Entry 7KHE (electron microscopy, 3.58 A resolution); this record covers chains C and F of the 9 polymer chains in the assembly.

Chain C:
Name: DNA-directed RNA polymerase subunit beta
Organism: Escherichia coli (strain K12)
Notes: EC 2.7.7.6
UniProtKB: P0A8V2 (RPOB_ECOLI); residue numbers follow UniProt; this construct covers 1-1342
Sequence (1342 residues; row label = number of the first residue in the row):
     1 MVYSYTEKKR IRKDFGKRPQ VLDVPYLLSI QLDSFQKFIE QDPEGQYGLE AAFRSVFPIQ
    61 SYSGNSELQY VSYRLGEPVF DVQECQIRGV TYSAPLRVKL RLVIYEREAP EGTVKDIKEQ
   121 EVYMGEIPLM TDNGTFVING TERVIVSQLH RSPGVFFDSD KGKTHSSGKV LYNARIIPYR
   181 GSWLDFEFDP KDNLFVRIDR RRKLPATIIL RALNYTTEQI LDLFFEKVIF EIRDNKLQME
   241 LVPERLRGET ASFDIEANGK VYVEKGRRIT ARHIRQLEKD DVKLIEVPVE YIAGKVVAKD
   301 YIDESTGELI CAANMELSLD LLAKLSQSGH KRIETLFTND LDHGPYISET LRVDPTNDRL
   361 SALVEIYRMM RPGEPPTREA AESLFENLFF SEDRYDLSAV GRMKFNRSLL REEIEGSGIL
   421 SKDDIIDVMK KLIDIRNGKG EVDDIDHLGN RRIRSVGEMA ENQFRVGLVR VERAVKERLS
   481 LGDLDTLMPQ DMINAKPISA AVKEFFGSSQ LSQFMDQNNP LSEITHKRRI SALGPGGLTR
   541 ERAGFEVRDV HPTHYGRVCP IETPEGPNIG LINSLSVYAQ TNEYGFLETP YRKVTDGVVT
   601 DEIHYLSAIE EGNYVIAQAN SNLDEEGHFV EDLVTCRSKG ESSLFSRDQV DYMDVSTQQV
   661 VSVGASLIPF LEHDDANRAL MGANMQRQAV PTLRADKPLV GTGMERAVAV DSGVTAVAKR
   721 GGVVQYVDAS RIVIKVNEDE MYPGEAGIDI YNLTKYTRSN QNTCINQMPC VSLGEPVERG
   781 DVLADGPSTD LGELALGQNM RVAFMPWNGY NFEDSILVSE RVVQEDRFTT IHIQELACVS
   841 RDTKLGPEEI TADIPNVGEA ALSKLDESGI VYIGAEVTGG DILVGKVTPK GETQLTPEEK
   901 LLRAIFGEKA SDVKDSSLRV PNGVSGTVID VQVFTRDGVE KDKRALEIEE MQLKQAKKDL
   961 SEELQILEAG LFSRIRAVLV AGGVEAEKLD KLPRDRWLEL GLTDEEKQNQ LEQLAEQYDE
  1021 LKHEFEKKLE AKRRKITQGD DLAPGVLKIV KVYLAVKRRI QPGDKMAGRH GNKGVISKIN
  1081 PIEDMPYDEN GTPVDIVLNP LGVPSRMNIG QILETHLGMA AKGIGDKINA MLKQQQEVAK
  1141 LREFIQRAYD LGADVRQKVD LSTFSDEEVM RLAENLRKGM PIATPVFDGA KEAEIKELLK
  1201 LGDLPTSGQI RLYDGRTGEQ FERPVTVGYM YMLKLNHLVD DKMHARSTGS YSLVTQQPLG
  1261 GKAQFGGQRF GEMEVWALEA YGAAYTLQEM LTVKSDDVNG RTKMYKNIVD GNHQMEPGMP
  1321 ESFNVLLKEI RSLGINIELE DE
Disordered / not traced: 1-2
Residues lining bound ligands:
  - chapso (1N7), molecule 1: Q46, Y47, Y179, D396, S398, A399, V400, R452, E458, E461, R465, E583, Y584
  - chapso (1N7), molecule 2: R143, Q513, F514
  - chapso (1N7), molecule 3: Q725, Y726, E962, I966, A969, R976
UniProt features mapped onto this chain:
  - modified residue (N6-acetyllysine): K1022, K1200
  - mutagenesis: I561 (I561S: Resistant to antibiotics salinamide A and B), I569 (I569S: Resistant to antibiotics salinamide A and B), A665 (A665E: Resistant to antibiotics salinamide A and B), D675 (D675A/G: Resistant to antibiotics salinamide A and B), N677 (N677H/K: Resistant to antibiotics salinamide A and B), L680 (L680M: Resistant to antibiotics salinamide A and B), E813 (E813K: Disrupts the enzyme's active center)

Chain F:
Name: RNA polymerase sigma factor RpoD
Organism: Escherichia coli (strain K12)
UniProtKB: P00579 (RPOD_ECOLI); residues 1-613 here = UniProt positions 1-613
Sequence (613 residues; row label = number of the first residue in the row):
     1 MEQNPQSQLK LLVTRGKEQG YLTYAEVNDH LPEDIVDSDQ IEDIIQMIND MGIQVMEEAP
    61 DADDLMLAEN TADEDAAEAA AQVLSSVESE IGRTTDPVRM YMREMGTVEL LTREGEIDIA
   121 KRIEDGINQV QCSVAEYPEA ITYLLEQYDR VEAEEARLSD LITGFVDPNA EEDLAPTATH
   181 VGSELSQEDL DDDEDEDEED GDDDSADDDN SIDPELAREK FAELRAQYVV TRDTIKAKGR
   241 SHATAQEEIL KLSEVFKQFR LVPKQFDYLV NSMRVMMDRV RTQERLIMKL CVEQCKMPKK
   301 NFITLFTGNE TSDTWFNAAI AMNKPWSEKL HDVSEEVHRA LQKLQQIEEE TGLTIEQVKD
   361 INRRMSIGEA KARRAKKEMV EANLRLVISI AKKYTNRGLQ FLDLIQEGNI GLMKAVDKFE
   421 YRRGYKFSTY ATWWIRQAIT RSIADQARTI RIPVHMIETI NKLNRISRQM LQEMGREPTP
   481 EELAERMLMP EDKIRKVLKI AKEPISMETP IGDDEDSHLG DFIEDTTLEL PLDSATTESL
   541 RAATHDVLAG LTAREAKVLR MRFGIDMNTD YTLEEVGKQF DVTRERIRQI EAKALRKLRH
   601 PSRSEVLRSF LDD
Disordered / not traced: 1-90, 168-212, 237-242, 613
Residues lining bound ligands:
  - chapso (1N7), molecule 1: I505, P510, G512
  - chapso (1N7), molecule 2: I511, L519, F522, I523
UniProt features mapped onto this chain:
  - DNA-binding region: L573 to A592 (H-T-H motif)
  - region: R584 to R599 (Interaction with anti-sigma factors)
  - motif: D403 to Q406 (Interaction with polymerase core subunit RpoC)
  - site: R562 (Interaction with anti-sigma factors)
  - mutagenesis: A553 (A553D: Disrupts the interaction with Escherichia phage lambda antitermination protein Q), R596 (R596D/E: 2-fold reduction in activation of class II Crp-dependent promoters)

Chain C / chain F interface:
Pairs across the interface - 46 pairs, chain C then chain F:
  V122(C) - Q472(F)
  Y123(C) - Q472(F)  hydrogen bond (backbone-side chain)
  Y123(C) - G475(F)
  P372(C) - T94(F)
  P372(C) - R99(F)  hydrogen bond (backbone-side chain)
  G373(C) - T94(F)
  G373(C) - R103(F)  hydrogen bond (backbone-side chain)
  E374(C) - R99(F)
  Q490(C) - Q472(F)  hydrogen bond (side chain-backbone)
  Q490(C) - E473(F)
  I493(C) - Q472(F)  hydrogen bond (backbone-side chain)
  N494(C) - R468(F)  hydrogen bond
  N494(C) - Q472(F)
  A495(C) - Q472(F)
  D842(C) - K499(F)  salt bridge
  N856(C) - D612(F)
  E898(C) - L540(F)
  E898(C) - R541(F)
  E898(C) - T544(F)
  E898(C) - I565(F)
  L901(C) - F563(F)  hydrophobic
  L902(C) - L607(F)  hydrophobic
  I905(C) - L595(F)  hydrophobic
  I905(C) - L598(F)  hydrophobic
  I905(C) - R599(F)  hydrogen bond (backbone-side chain)
  F906(C) - L607(F)
  F906(C) - R608(F)
  F906(C) - L611(F)  hydrophobic
  R936(C) - R495(F)
  G1045(C) - K499(F)
  T1248(C) - P531(F)
  S1250(C) - E524(F)
  Y1251(C) - E524(F)
  Y1251(C) - D525(F)  hydrogen bond (backbone-backbone)
  S1252(C) - I523(F)
  S1252(C) - D525(F)
  L1253(C) - I523(F)  hydrogen bond (backbone-backbone)
  L1253(C) - D525(F)
  Q1256(C) - D525(F)  hydrogen bond
  Q1256(C) - L528(F)
  L1259(C) - D521(F)
  L1259(C) - F522(F)
  L1259(C) - E524(F)
  Y1305(C) - P531(F)  hydrophobic
  Y1305(C) - L532(F)
  K1306(C) - S534(F)  hydrogen bond
Other interface residues (no listed pair), chain C (39 interface residues in all): R97, R371, P375, E477, E541, P897, E899, A904, D937, D1041, P1044, R1301
Other interface residues (no listed pair), chain F (40 interface residues in all): G92, K393, L471, P480, E515, G520, A535, E538, G564, S604

Summary:
Chain C and chain F form an interface of 39 and 40 residues respectively; the contacts include 11 hydrogen
bonds and 1 salt bridge. Polar pairs include D842(C)-K499(F), Y123(C)-Q472(F) and P372(C)-R99(F). One chapso
molecule is bound between chain C and chain F.
Here chain C is DNA-directed RNA polymerase subunit beta and chain F is RNA polymerase sigma factor RpoD, both
from Escherichia coli (strain K12). Entry 7KHE (Escherichia coli RNA polymerase and rrnBP1 promoter pre-open
complex with DksA/ppGpp) was determined by electron microscopy, deposited together with 7KHB, 7KHC and 7KHI.
